Entry 1JKY (X-ray diffraction, 3.90 A resolution); this record covers chains A and B.

[Chain A]
Name: Lethal Factor
From: Bacillus anthracis
Reference sequence: P15917 (LEF_BACAN); residues 1-776 here correspond to UniProt positions 34-809 (UniProt number = residue number + 33)
Amino-acid sequence (776 residues; row label = number of the first residue in the row):
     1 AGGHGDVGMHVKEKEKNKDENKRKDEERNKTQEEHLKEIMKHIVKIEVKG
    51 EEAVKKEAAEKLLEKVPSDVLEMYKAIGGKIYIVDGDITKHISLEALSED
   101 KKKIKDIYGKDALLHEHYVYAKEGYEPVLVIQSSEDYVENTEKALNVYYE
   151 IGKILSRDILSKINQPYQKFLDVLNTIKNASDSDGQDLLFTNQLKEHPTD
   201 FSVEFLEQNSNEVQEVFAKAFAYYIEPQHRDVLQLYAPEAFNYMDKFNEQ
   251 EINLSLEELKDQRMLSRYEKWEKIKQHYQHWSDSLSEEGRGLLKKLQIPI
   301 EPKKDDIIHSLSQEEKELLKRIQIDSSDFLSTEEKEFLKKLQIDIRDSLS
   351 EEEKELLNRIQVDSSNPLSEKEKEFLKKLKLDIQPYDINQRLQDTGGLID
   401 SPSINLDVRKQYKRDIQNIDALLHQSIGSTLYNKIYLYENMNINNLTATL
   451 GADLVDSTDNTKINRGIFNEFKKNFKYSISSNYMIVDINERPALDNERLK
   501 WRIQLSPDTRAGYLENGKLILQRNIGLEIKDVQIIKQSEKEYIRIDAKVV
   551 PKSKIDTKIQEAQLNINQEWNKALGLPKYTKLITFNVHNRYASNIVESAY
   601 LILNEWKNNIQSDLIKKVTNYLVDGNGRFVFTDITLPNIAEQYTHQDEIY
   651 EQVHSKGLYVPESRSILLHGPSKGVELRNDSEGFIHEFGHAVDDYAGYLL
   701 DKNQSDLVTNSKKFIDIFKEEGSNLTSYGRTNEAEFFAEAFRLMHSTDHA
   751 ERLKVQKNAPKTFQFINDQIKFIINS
Not modelled in the structure: 1-28
UniProt features mapped onto this chain:
  - region: Arg263 to Gln297 (IIA)
  - active site: Glu687 (Proton acceptor)
  - binding site (Zn(2+)): His686, His690, Tyr728, Glu735
From the paper describing this entry:
  - mutagenesis - E687C: abolished catalytic activity (citing earlier work)
  - mutagenesis - E687C: unchanged binding to Zn2+ (citing earlier work)
  - specificity-determining residues: Val675, Glu739 (proposed by the authors, not directly observed)

[Chain B]
Name: mitogen-activated protein kinase kinase 2
Notes: EC 2.7.1.-; fragment: N-terminus
Amino-acid sequence (16 residues; each row starts with the number of its first residue):
     1 MLARRKPVLPALTINP

[Interface between chain A and chain B]
Pairs across the interface - 20 pairs, chain A then chain B:
  Asp328(A) with Lys6(B); Leu9(B)
  Phe329(A) with Lys6(B); Leu9(B); Pro10(B)
  Ser331(A) with Arg4(B), hydrogen bond; Lys6(B)
  Lys377(A) with Pro10(B), hydrogen bond (side chain-backbone); Ala11(B)
  Gln384(A) with Arg4(B), hydrogen bond
  Gln390(A) with Leu2(B); Arg4(B)
  Gln393(A) with Leu2(B)
  Asn444(A) with Arg5(B)
  Asn445(A) with Leu2(B)
  Ala448(A) with Arg5(B)
  Val653(A) with Val8(B); Leu9(B); Pro10(B)
  His654(A) with Val8(B)
Interface residues without a listed pair, chain A (17 interface residues in all): Glu334, Lys380, Glu497, Asp647, Asn732
Interface residues without a listed pair, chain B (12 interface residues in all): Met1, Pro7, Leu12, Pro16
The authors on this interface:
  - interface residues, chain B: Arg4(B), Pro7(B)

[Overview]
17 residues of chain A and 12 residues of chain B are in contact; the contacts include 3 hydrogen bonds. Polar
pairs include Ser331(A)-Arg4(B), Lys377(A)-Pro10(B) and Gln384(A)-Arg4(B). UniProt lists active-site residue
Glu687(A) and 4 Zn2+-binding residues on chain A. The paper reports that E687C of chain A abolishes catalytic
activity; interface residues Arg4(B) and Pro7(B).
Here chain A is Lethal Factor (Bacillus anthracis) and chain B is mitogen-activated protein kinase kinase 2.
Entry 1JKY (Crystal Structure of the Anthrax Lethal Factor (LF): Wild-type LF Complexed with the N-terminal
Sequence of ...) was determined by X-ray diffraction.
